Entry 5J13 (X-ray diffraction, 2.30 A resolution); this record covers chains B and C of the 3 polymer chains in the assembly.

# Chain B
Name: anti-TSLP Fab-fragment, light chain
From: Homo sapiens
Notes: antibody fragment or engineered binder
Amino-acid sequence (245 residues; row label = number of the first residue in the row; numbers below 1 keep their minus sign (Met-27 is residue -27)):
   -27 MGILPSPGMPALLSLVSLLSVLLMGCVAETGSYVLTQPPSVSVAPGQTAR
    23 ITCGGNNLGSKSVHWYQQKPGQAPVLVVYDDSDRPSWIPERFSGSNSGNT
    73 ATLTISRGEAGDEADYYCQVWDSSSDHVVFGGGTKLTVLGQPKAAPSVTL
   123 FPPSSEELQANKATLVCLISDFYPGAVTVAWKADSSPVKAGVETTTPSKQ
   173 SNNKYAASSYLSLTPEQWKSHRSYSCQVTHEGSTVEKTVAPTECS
Unresolved in the structure: -27 to 3, 217
Disulfide bonds: Cys25-Cys90, Cys139-Cys198

# Chain C
Name: anti-TSLP Fab-fragment, heavy chain
From: Homo sapiens
Notes: antibody fragment or engineered binder
Amino-acid sequence (263 residues; each row starts with the number of its first residue; numbers below 1 keep their minus sign (Met-27 is residue -27)):
   -27 MGILPSPGMPALLSLVSLLSVLLMGCVAETGQMQLVESGGGVVQPGRSLR
    23 LSCAASGFTFRTYGMHWVRQAPGKGLEWVAVIWYDGSNKHYADSVKGRFT
    73 ITRDNSKNTLNLQMNSLRAEDTAVYYCARAPQWELVHEAFDIWGQGTMVT
   123 VSSASTKGPSVFPLAPCSRSTSESTAALGCLVKDYFPEPVTVSWNSGALT
   173 SGVHTFPAVLQSSGLYSLSSVVTVPSSNFGTQTYTCNVDHKPSNTKVDKT
   223 VERKGTKHHHHHH
Unresolved in the structure: -27 to 3, 141-146, 198-203, 225-235
Disulfide bonds: Cys25-Cys99, Cys152-Cys208

# Chain B / chain C interface
Residue-residue contacts (74; chain B residue first):
  His36(B) - Glu110(C)
  His36(B) - Ala111(C)
  Tyr38(B) - Ala111(C)
  Tyr38(B) - Phe112(C)  hydrogen bond (side chain-backbone)
  Tyr38(B) - Trp115(C)
  Gln40(B) - Gln42(C)  hydrogen bond
  Gln40(B) - Tyr98(C)
  Gln44(B) - Tyr98(C)
  Ala45(B) - Tyr98(C)  hydrophobic
  Ala45(B) - Gly116(C)
  Pro46(B) - Leu48(C)  hydrophobic
  Pro46(B) - Trp115(C)
  Leu48(B) - Ala111(C)  hydrophobic
  Leu48(B) - Phe112(C)
  Leu48(B) - Asp113(C)
  Tyr51(B) - Ala111(C)  hydrophobic
  Tyr89(B) - Gln42(C)  hydrogen bond
  Tyr89(B) - Lys46(C)
  Tyr89(B) - Gly47(C)
  Tyr89(B) - Leu48(C)
  Trp93(B) - Leu107(C)  hydrogen bond (side chain-backbone)
  Trp93(B) - Val108(C)
  Trp93(B) - His109(C)
  Asp98(B) - His62(C)  hydrogen bond (backbone-side chain)
  His99(B) - Trp50(C)
  His99(B) - Tyr63(C)
  His99(B) - Ala64(C)
  His99(B) - Asp65(C)
  Val100(B) - Trp50(C)  hydrophobic
  Phe102(B) - Val40(C)  hydrophobic
  Phe102(B) - Leu48(C)
  Phe102(B) - Trp50(C)
  Phe102(B) - Phe112(C)  hydrophobic
  Phe123(B) - Leu136(C)  hydrophobic
  Phe123(B) - Ala137(C)
  Phe123(B) - Pro138(C)
  Phe123(B) - Ala149(C)
  Phe123(B) - Val193(C)  hydrophobic
  Pro124(B) - Ala137(C)
  Ser126(B) - Phe134(C)
  Ser126(B) - Pro135(C)
  Glu128(B) - Pro135(C)
  Glu128(B) - Lys221(C)  salt bridge
  Glu129(B) - Phe134(C)
  Glu129(B) - Lys155(C)
  Lys134(B) - Lys155(C)
  Thr136(B) - Lys155(C)
  Val138(B) - Leu136(C)  hydrophobic
  Val138(B) - Ser191(C)
  Leu140(B) - Phe178(C)  hydrophobic
  Leu140(B) - Ser191(C)
  Leu140(B) - Val193(C)  hydrophobic
  Ile141(B) - Phe178(C)
  Glu165(B) - Val181(C)
  Glu165(B) - Gln183(C)
  Glu165(B) - Ser184(C)  hydrogen bond (side chain-backbone)
  Thr167(B) - Ala180(C)
  Thr167(B) - Val181(C)
  Thr168(B) - Gly45(C)
  Ser170(B) - Pro179(C)
  Gln172(B) - His176(C)
  Gln172(B) - Pro179(C)
  Ala178(B) - His176(C)
  Ala178(B) - Phe178(C)  hydrophobic
  Ala179(B) - Phe178(C)
  Ser180(B) - Phe178(C)
  Tyr182(B) - Leu153(C)  hydrophobic
  Tyr182(B) - Val181(C)  hydrophobic
  Tyr182(B) - Leu190(C)
  Tyr182(B) - Ser191(C)  hydrogen bond
  Ala212(B) - Cys139(C)  hydrogen bond (backbone-side chain)
  Glu215(B) - Cys139(C)
  Glu215(B) - Ser140(C)
  Cys216(B) - Cys139(C)  disulfide
Interface residues without a listed pair, chain B (43 interface residues in all): Asp52, Trp59, Gln91, Ser97, Gly104, Ser142, Thr166
Interface residues without a listed pair, chain C (48 interface residues in all): His38, Glu49, Gln117, Leu150, Leu182, Ser189
Disulfides between the chains: Cys216(B)-Cys139(C)

# Summary
43 residues of chain B face 48 of chain C across their interface; the contacts include 1 disulfide bond, 8
hydrogen bonds and 1 salt bridge. Polar contacts include Glu128(B)-Lys221(C), Tyr38(B)-Phe112(C) and
Gln40(B)-Gln42(C).
Here chain B is anti-TSLP Fab-fragment, light chain and chain C is anti-TSLP Fab-fragment, heavy chain, both
from Homo sapiens. Entry 5J13 (Structural basis for TSLP antagonism by the therapeutic antibody Tezepelumab
(MEDI9929 / AMG-157)) was determined by X-ray diffraction, deposited together with 5J11.
